8TEK - chains D and M of the 10 polymer chains in the assembly; structure by electron microscopy, 3.60 A resolution.

Chain D:
Protein: Growth-arrest-specific microtubule-binding protein
From: Tetrahymena thermophila
UniProt: I7LT80 (I7LT80_TETTS); residue numbers follow UniProt; this construct covers 1-472
Sequence (472 residues; row label = number of the first residue in the row):
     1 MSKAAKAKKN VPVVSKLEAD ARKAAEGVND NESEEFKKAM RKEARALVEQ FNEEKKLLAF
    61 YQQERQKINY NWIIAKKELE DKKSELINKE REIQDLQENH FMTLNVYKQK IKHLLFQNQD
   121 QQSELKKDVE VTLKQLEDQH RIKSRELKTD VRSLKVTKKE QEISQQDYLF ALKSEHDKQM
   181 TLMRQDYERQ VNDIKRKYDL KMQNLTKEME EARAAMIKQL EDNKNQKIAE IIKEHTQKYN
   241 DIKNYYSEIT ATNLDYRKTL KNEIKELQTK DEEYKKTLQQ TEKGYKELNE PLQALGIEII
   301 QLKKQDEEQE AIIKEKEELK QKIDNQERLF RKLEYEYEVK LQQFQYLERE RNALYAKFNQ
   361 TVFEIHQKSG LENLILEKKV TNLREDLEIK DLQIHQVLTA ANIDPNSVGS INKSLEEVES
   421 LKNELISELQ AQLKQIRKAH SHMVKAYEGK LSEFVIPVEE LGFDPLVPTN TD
Disordered / not traced: 1-262, 404-414

Chain M:
Protein: Cilia- and flagella-associated protein 91
From: Tetrahymena thermophila
UniProt: I7LWP7 (I7LWP7_TETTS); residue numbers follow UniProt; this construct covers 1-644
Sequence (644 residues; row label = number of the first residue in the row):
     1 MATTTNILHD VVRDQSMVNY VSNRDRPLYF KRPLVPQMTD IPLHISRPPV DQQVDYQTMQ
    61 MQQNATIVEA PTKDAFVQTD YRESETQTDP YTPKCFVRDG DHPEVMELKD YKYGKGLPAS
   121 IEELEQIELN REKVWFENSL PPISDEASFN LRRKLMEEQE LREWSKKENE IKKFQNEKLY
   181 LLQQALIERE KEVEDKSQER IEEIRQQKTE HKNRQIAKIQ RKKIKIDRKM TKSRKMQGKE
   241 TLKRDIIEDY ANFASRVYAG ITHEGLSLDK IANKYEVQPL ALGNYEMLQA LHEGIRPREF
   301 ETRVNLKKEI KEIEKNYTRL ENYHRGELKK AQDEINGVHE QSKAQQKQEG NNFSYRNFEN
   361 KIRPATPTWK YDTDFNISPS LITEIQEYRG PNGVQLMQAA DKREEAVLLL QRLLRGRTTQ
   421 NIMYEGKKKR TALIEELLTV AQIENLEEDK AEEVLMQQHE EKVKNAVLES IQGEVIAETM
   481 DELSKELLRI KQERKIQQMV EIAEKDRRIR EIEEAGKRQA EEILRDREDV LHNQLIRVHQ
   541 GTVDTYLDWL MSNALEQSSA RQATIMTNLR KAKFNLPLED FERKYNNNQT LIKDLVHSFL
   601 IPNVQRSKLK KQIQLEEKRF SEAAKRSLQQ TITRASNKHA NVQN
Disordered / not traced: 1-168, 306-320, 348-644

Chain D / chain M interface:
Pairs across the interface (28):
  Glu336(D) - Gln341(M)
  Val339(D) - Gly337(M)
  Val339(D) - Gln341(M)
  Gln342(D) - Lys330(M)  hydrogen bond
  Gln342(D) - Glu334(M)
  Gln343(D) - Glu334(M)  hydrogen bond (backbone-side chain)
  Tyr346(D) - Glu327(M)
  Tyr346(D) - Lys330(M)  hydrogen bond
  Tyr346(D) - Glu334(M)
  Glu350(D) - Tyr323(M)
  Glu350(D) - His324(M)  salt bridge
  Ile365(D) - Asn305(M)
  Glu372(D) - Arg303(M)
  Ile375(D) - Arg296(M)  hydrogen bond (backbone-side chain)
  Ile375(D) - Arg303(M)
  Leu376(D) - Arg296(M)
  Lys379(D) - Tyr285(M)
  Lys379(D) - His292(M)
  Lys379(D) - Arg296(M)
  Val380(D) - Arg296(M)
  Asn382(D) - His292(M)
  Leu383(D) - Gln289(M)
  Leu383(D) - His292(M)
  Asp386(D) - Met287(M)
  Glu459(D) - Arg221(M)  salt bridge
  Glu460(D) - Ile224(M)
  Glu460(D) - Lys225(M)  salt bridge
  Glu460(D) - Arg228(M)  hydrogen bond (backbone-side chain)
Other interface residues (no listed pair), chain D (19 interface residues in all): Lys368, Lys378
Other interface residues (no listed pair), chain M (20 interface residues in all): Thr302, Val338

Overview:
The interface between chain D and chain M involves 19 residues on one side and 20 on the other, with 5
hydrogen bonds and 3 salt bridges. Among the polar pairs are Glu350(D)-His324(M), Glu459(D)-Arg221(M) and
Glu460(D)-Lys225(M).
Here chain D is Growth-arrest-specific microtubule-binding protein and chain M is Cilia- and
flagella-associated protein 91, both from Tetrahymena thermophila. Entry 8TEK (Baseplate of Nexin-dynein
regulatory complex from Tetrahymena thermophila) was determined by electron microscopy, deposited together
with 8TID and 8TH8.
